Entry 4U8G (X-ray diffraction, 2.90 A resolution); this record covers chain A.

Chain A:
Name: Putative uncharacterized protein gbs1891
Organism: Streptococcus agalactiae NEM316
UniProt: Q8E370 (Q8E370_STRA3); residue numbers follow UniProt; this construct covers 1-270
Amino-acid sequence (278 residues; each row starts with the number of its first residue):
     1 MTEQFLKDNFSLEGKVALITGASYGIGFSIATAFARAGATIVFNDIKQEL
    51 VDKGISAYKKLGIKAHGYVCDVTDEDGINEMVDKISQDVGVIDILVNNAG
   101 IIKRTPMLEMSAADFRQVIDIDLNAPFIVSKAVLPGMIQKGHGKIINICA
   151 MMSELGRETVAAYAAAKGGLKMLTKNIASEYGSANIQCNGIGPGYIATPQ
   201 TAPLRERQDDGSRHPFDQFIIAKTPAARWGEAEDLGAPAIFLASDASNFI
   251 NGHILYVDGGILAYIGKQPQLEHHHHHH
Unresolved in the structure: 1, 268-278
Construct notes: engineered mutation A150 (Ser in Q8E370); expression tag (271-278)
Reported in the primary citation:
  - catalytic residues: Y163, K167 (by similarity / conservation)
  - mutagenesis - S150A, Y163F, K167A: decreased catalytic activity
  - conformationally variable residues (helix shift): P126, G168 to G169

In short:
From the paper: catalytic residues Y163 and K167; S150A, Y163F and K167A reduce catalytic activity.
Chain A is Putative uncharacterized protein gbs1891 (Streptococcus agalactiae NEM316); the structure, Crystal
structure of 2-keto-3-deoxy-D-gluconate dehydrogenase from Streptococcus agalactiae, was determined by X-ray
diffraction together with 4U8E and 4U8F from the same study.
